PDB entry 8VAT | electron microscopy, 3.20 A resolution | chains F and G of the 9 polymer chains in the assembly

[Chain F (and G)]
Protein: Beta sliding clamp
Organism: Escherichia coli
Notes: chain G of this document is another copy of the same molecule, construct and numbering; everything in this record applies to it too
Reference sequence: P0A988 (DPO3B_ECOLI); numbering as in UniProt (aligned over 1-366)
Sequence (369 residues; row label = number of the first residue in the row; numbers below 1 keep their minus sign (Gly-2 is residue -2)):
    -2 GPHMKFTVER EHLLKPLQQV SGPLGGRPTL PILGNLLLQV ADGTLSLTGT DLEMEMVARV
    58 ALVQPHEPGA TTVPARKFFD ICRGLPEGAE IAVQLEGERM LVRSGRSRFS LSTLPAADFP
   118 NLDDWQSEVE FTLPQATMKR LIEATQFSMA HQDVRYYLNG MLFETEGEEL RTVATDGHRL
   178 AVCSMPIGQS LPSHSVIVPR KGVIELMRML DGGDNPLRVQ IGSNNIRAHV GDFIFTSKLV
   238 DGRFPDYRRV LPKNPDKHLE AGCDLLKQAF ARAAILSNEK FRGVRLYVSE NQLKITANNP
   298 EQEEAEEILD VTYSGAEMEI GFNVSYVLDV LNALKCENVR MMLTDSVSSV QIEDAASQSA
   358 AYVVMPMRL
Differences from the reference sequence: expression tag (-2 to 0)
UniProt features mapped onto this chain:
  - binding site (DNA): Arg24, Arg73, Gln149, Tyr153, Tyr154
  - mutagenesis: Arg24 (R24A: Mild defect in DNA replication, impaired loading of clamp on DNA, polymerase speed is wild-type. More severe replication defect and very poor clamp loading; when associated with A-149), Gly66 (G66E: In dnaN159; a temperature- and UV-sensitive mutation, displays altered DNA polymerase usage, chronically induced SOS response; when associated with A-174), Ala133 (A133T: Reduction of synthesis of beta*, probably due to mutation of its promoter), Met135 (M135L: 3-fold reduction of synthesis of beta*, probably due to loss of its start codon), Met146 (M146L: No effect on synthesis of beta*), Gln149 (Q149A: Mild defect in DNA replication, impaired loading of clamp on DNA, polymerase speed is wild-type. More severe replication defect and very poor clamp loading; when associated with A-24), Tyr153 to Tyr154 (Very poor loading of clamp on DNA, polymerase speed is wild-type), Gly174 (G174A: In dnaN159; a temperature- and UV-sensitive mutation, displays altered DNA polymerase usage, chronically induced SOS response; when associated with A-66), Gln265 to Leu366 (In dnaN806; temperature sensitive), Ile272 to Leu273 (Monomeric in solution, binds very tightly to subunit delta (holA). The monomer binds tightly to linear and circular DNA. Cannot bind both Pol III and IV simultaneously)

[Chain F / chain G interface]
Contacting residue pairs (28; chain F residue first):
  Lys74(F) with Leu273(G); Glu298(G), salt bridge; Glu300(G), salt bridge
  Asp77(F) with Ile272(G)
  Ile78(F) with Ile272(G), hydrophobic
  Gly81(F) with Arg269(G)
  Leu82(F) with Arg269(G)
  Arg103(F) with Gln289(G); Ile305(G), hydrogen bond (side chain-backbone); Leu306(G), hydrogen bond (side chain-backbone); Asp307(G)
  Ser104(F) with Glu303(G); Glu304(G), hydrogen bond
  Arg105(F) with Ala302(G); Glu303(G), salt bridge
  Phe106(F) with Arg269(G); Leu273(G), hydrophobic; Glu301(G); Ala302(G), hydrophobic; Glu304(G)
  Ser107(F) with Leu273(G); Gln299(G); Glu300(G); Glu301(G), hydrogen bond (side chain-backbone)
  Leu108(F) with Leu273(G), hydrophobic; Glu300(G)
  Ser109(F) with Glu298(G); Glu300(G), hydrogen bond
Interface residues without a listed pair, chain F (14 interface residues in all): Pro83, Arg96

[Overview]
Chain F and chain G each contribute 14 residues to their interface, with 5 hydrogen bonds and 3 salt bridges.
Among the polar pairs are Lys74(F)-Glu298(G), Lys74(F)-Glu300(G) and Arg105(F)-Glu303(G). Curated annotation
(UniProt) lists 5 DNA-binding residues and 13 mutagenesis sites on chain F.
Both chains are Beta sliding clamp (Escherichia coli). Entry 8VAT (Structure of the E. coli clamp loader bound
to the beta clamp in a Open-RNAp/t conformation) was determined by electron microscopy together with 8VAL,
8VAM, 8VAN, 8VAP, 8VAQ, 8VAR and 8VAS from the same study.
